6HJN - chains A and F of the 6 polymer chains in the assembly; structure by electron microscopy, 3.30 A resolution.

# Chain A
Molecule: Hemagglutinin
From: Influenza A virus (strain A/Duck/Alberta/35/1976 H1N1)
UniProtKB: Q9WCE0 (Q9WCE0_I76A4); the construct lacks a stretch of the UniProt sequence and is renumbered around it, so the offset changes along the chain: 5-42 = UniProt 18-55; 44-49 = UniProt 56-61; 50-133 = UniProt 63-146; 134-326 = UniProt 148-340
Sequence (323 residues; each row starts with the number of its first residue; note: 1 number in that range is skipped by the numbering (no residue carries it; nothing is unmodelled there)):
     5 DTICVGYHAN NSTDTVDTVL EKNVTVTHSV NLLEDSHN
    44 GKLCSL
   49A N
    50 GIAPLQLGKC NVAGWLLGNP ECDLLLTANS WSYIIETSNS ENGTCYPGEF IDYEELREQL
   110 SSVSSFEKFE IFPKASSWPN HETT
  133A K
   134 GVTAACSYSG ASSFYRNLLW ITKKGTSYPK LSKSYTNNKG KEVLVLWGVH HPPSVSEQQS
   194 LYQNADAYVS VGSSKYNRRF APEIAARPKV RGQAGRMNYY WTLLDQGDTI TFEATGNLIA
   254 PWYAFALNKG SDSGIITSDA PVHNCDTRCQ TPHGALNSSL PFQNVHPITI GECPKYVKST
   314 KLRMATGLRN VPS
Cystine bridges: Cys-47/Cys-278, Cys-59/Cys-71, Cys-94/Cys-139, Cys-282/Cys-306
Covalently attached groups: N-acetylglucosamine (NAG) linked to Asn-15, Asn-91, Asn-290; glycan linked to Asn-27

# Chain F
Molecule: Hemagglutinin
From: Influenza A virus (strain A/Duck/Alberta/35/1976 H1N1)
UniProtKB: P26562 (HEMA_I76A4); residues 1-173 here correspond to UniProt positions 345-517 (UniProt number = residue number + 344)
Sequence (173 residues; numbered 1 to 173; the number before each row is that of its first residue):
     1 GLFGAIAGFI EGGWTGMIDG WYGYHHQNEQ GSGYAADQKS TQNAIDGITS KVNSVIEKMN
    61 TQFTAVGKEF NNLERRIENL NKKVDDGFLD VWTYNAELLV LLENERTLDF HDSNVRNLYE
   121 KVKSQLRNNA KEIGNGCFEF YHKCDDECME SVKNGTYDYP KYSEESKLNR EEI
Cystine bridges: Cys-144/Cys-148
Covalently attached groups: N-acetylglucosamine (NAG) linked to Asn-154
UniProt features mapped onto this chain:
  - glycosylation: Asn-154 (N-linked (GlcNAc...) asparagine)

# How chain A and chain F interact
Pairs across the interface - 8 pairs, chain A then chain F:
  Glu-103(A) / Arg-76(F)
  Glu-104(A) / Leu-73(F)
  Glu-104(A) / Glu-74(F)
  Glu-104(A) / Arg-75(F)  hydrogen bond (side chain-backbone)
  Glu-104(A) / Arg-76(F)  salt bridge
  Glu-107(A) / Arg-76(F)
  Glu-107(A) / Asn-79(F)  hydrogen bond
  Gln-108(A) / Arg-75(F)
Interface residues without a listed pair, chain A (7 interface residues in all): Asp-101, Lys-208, Trp-234
Interface residues without a listed pair, chain F (6 interface residues in all): Asn-72

# Overview
Chain A and chain F form an interface of 7 and 6 residues respectively, with 2 hydrogen bonds and 1 salt
bridge. Polar pairs include Glu-104(A)/Arg-76(F), Glu-104(A)/Arg-75(F) and Glu-107(A)/Asn-79(F).
Chain A is Hemagglutinin and chain F is Hemagglutinin, both from Influenza A virus (strain
A/Duck/Alberta/35/1976 H1N1); the structure, Structure of Influenza Hemagglutinin ectodomain
(A/duck/Alberta/35/76), was determined by electron microscopy together with 6HJR from the same study.
